Entry 4A2E (X-ray diffraction, 1.80 A resolution); this record covers chain A.

# Chain A
Molecule: Laccase
Source organism: Coriolopsis gallica
Notes: EC 1.10.3.2
Reference sequence: Q1W6B1 (Q1W6B1_9APHY); residues 22-517 here = UniProt positions 22-517
Amino-acid sequence (496 residues; each row starts with the number of its first residue):
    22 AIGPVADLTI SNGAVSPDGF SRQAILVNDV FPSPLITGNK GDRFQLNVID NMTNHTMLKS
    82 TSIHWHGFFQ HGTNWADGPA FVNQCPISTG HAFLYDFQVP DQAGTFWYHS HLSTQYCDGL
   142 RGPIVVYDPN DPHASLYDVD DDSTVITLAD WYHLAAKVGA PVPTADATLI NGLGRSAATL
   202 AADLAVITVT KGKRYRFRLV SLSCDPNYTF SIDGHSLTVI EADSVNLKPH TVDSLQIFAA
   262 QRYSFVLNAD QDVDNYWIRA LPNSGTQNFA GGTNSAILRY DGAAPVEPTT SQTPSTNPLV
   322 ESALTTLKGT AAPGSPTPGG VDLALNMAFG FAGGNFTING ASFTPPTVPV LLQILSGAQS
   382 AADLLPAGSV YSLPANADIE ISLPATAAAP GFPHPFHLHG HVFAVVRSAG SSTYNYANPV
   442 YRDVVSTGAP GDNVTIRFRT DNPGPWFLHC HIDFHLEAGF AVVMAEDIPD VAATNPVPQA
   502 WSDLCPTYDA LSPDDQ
Construct notes: conflict Asp-39 (Tyr in Q1W6B1), Asn-151 (Gln in Q1W6B1), Lys-178 (Arg in Q1W6B1), Pro-182 (Ala in Q1W6B1), Val-183 (Ile in Q1W6B1), Tyr-229 (His in Q1W6B1), Leu-256 (Ile in Q1W6B1), Thr-287 (Asn in Q1W6B1), Gln-288 (Thr in Q1W6B1), Thr-294 (Val in Q1W6B1), Thr-314 (Ala in Q1W6B1), Lys-329 (Glu in Q1W6B1), Asn-356 (Arg in Q1W6B1), Thr-358 (Ser in Q1W6B1), Val-423 (Ala in Q1W6B1)
Cystine bridges: Cys-106/Cys-506, Cys-138/Cys-225
Covalently attached groups: N-acetylglucosamine (NAG) linked to Asn-75, Asn-454
Ion coordination: Cu ion site 1 near His-85 (its only coordinating residue here); Cu ion site 2: His-87, His-130, His-472; Cu ion site 3: His-132, His-420, His-470; Cu ion site 4: His-415, Cys-471, His-476

# Overview
Covalently linked N-acetylglucosamine: at Asn-75 and Asn-454. The Cu ion site 2 is built by His-87, His-130
and His-472. The Cu ion site 3 is built by His-132, His-420 and His-470.
Chain A is Laccase (Coriolopsis gallica); the structure, Crystal Structure of a Coriolopsis gallica Laccase at
1.7 A Resolution pH 5.5, was determined by X-ray diffraction (same publication as 4A2F, 4A2G, 4A2D and 4A2H).
